Entry 2PUZ (X-ray diffraction, 1.83 A resolution); this record covers chains A and B.

# Chain A (and B)
Molecule: Imidazolonepropionase
Organism: Agrobacterium tumefaciens str
Notes: EC 3.5.2.7; chain B of this document is another copy of the same molecule, construct and numbering; everything in this record applies to it too
Reference sequence: Q8U8Z6 (HUTI_AGRT5); residues 3-421 here correspond to UniProt positions 1-419 (UniProt number = residue number - 2)
Amino-acid sequence (419 residues; numbered 3 to 421; the number before each row is that of its first residue):
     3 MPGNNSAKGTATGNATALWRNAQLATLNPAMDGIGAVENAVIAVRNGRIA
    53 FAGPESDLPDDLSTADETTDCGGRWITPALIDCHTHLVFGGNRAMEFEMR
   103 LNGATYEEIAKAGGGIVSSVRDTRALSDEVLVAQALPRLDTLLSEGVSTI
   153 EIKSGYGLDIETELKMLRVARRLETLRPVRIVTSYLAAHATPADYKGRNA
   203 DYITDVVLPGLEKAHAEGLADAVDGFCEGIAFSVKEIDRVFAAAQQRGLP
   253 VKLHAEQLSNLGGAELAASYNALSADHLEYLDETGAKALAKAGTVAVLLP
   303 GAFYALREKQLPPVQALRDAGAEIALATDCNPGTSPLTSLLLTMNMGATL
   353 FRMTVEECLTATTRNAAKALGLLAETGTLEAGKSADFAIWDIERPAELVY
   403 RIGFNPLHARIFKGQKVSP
Disordered / not traced: 3-16, 421
Metal / ion sites: Fe ion: H86, H88, H256, D331; Mg2+: D203 (shared with D393(B) of chain B)

# How chain A and chain B interact
Contacting residue pairs (73; chain A residue first):
  N94(A) - R396(B)
  N94(A) - E399(B)
  N94(A) - Y402(B)
  R95(A) - Y402(B)  hydrogen bond (backbone-side chain)
  A96(A) - R396(B)
  A96(A) - E399(B)
  A96(A) - Y402(B)  hydrophobic
  M97(A) - R396(B)
  F99(A) - A350(B)  hydrophobic
  F99(A) - V401(B)
  F99(A) - Y402(B)  hydrophobic
  E100(A) - V357(B)
  E100(A) - R396(B)
  E100(A) - A398(B)
  L103(A) - A350(B)  hydrophobic
  L103(A) - M355(B)
  L103(A) - T356(B)
  N104(A) - T356(B)
  P139(A) - F406(B)
  T143(A) - G405(B)
  T143(A) - F406(B)
  Y306(A) - N347(B)  hydrogen bond
  Y306(A) - M348(B)
  Y306(A) - T351(B)
  Y306(A) - L352(B)  hydrophobic
  Y306(A) - I404(B)  hydrophobic
  R309(A) - T351(B)
  R309(A) - L352(B)
  P334(A) - Y402(B)  hydrogen bond (backbone-side chain)
  P338(A) - Y402(B)
  P338(A) - R403(B)
  P338(A) - I404(B)  hydrogen bond (backbone-backbone)
  L339(A) - I404(B)
  T340(A) - I404(B)  hydrogen bond (backbone-backbone)
  T340(A) - G405(B)  hydrogen bond (side chain-backbone)
  T340(A) - F406(B)
  L344(A) - L344(B)  hydrophobic
  L344(A) - I404(B)  hydrophobic
  N347(A) - Y306(B)  hydrogen bond
  M348(A) - Y306(B)  hydrogen bond (backbone-side chain)
  A350(A) - F99(B)  hydrophobic
  A350(A) - L103(B)  hydrophobic
  T351(A) - Y306(B)  hydrogen bond
  T351(A) - R309(B)
  L352(A) - Y306(B)  hydrophobic
  L352(A) - R309(B)
  R354(A) - L103(B)
  R354(A) - R309(B)
  M355(A) - L103(B)
  T356(A) - L103(B)
  T356(A) - N104(B)
  V357(A) - E100(B)
  R396(A) - N94(B)
  E399(A) - N94(B)
  E399(A) - A96(B)
  V401(A) - F99(B)
  Y402(A) - N94(B)
  Y402(A) - R95(B)  hydrogen bond (side chain-backbone)
  Y402(A) - A96(B)  hydrophobic
  Y402(A) - F99(B)  hydrophobic
  Y402(A) - P334(B)  hydrogen bond (side chain-backbone)
  Y402(A) - P338(B)
  R403(A) - P338(B)
  I404(A) - Y306(B)  hydrophobic
  I404(A) - P338(B)  hydrogen bond (backbone-backbone)
  I404(A) - L339(B)
  I404(A) - T340(B)  hydrogen bond (backbone-backbone)
  I404(A) - L344(B)  hydrophobic
  G405(A) - T143(B)
  G405(A) - T340(B)  hydrogen bond (backbone-side chain)
  F406(A) - P139(B)
  F406(A) - T143(B)
  F406(A) - T340(B)
Other interface residues (no listed pair), chain A (38 interface residues in all): R140, A307, S341, A398
Other interface residues (no listed pair), chain B (37 interface residues in all): R140, A307, S341, R354

# Overview
The interface between chain A and chain B involves 38 residues on one side and 37 on the other, with 14
hydrogen bonds. Polar contacts include R95(A)-Y402(B), Y306(A)-N347(B) and P334(A)-Y402(B). H86(A), H88(A),
H256(A) and D331(A) form the Fe ion site.
Chain A and chain B are both Imidazolonepropionase (Agrobacterium tumefaciens str); the structure, Crystal
structure of Imidazolonepropionase from Agrobacterium tumefaciens with bound product N-formimino-L-Glutamate,
was determined by X-ray diffraction.
